PDB entry 2PKK | X-ray diffraction, 1.93 A resolution | chain A

[Chain A]
Protein: Adenosine kinase
From: Mycobacterium tuberculosis
Notes: EC 2.7.1.20
UniProtKB: P83734 (ADOK_MYCTU); numbering as in UniProt (aligned over 1-324)
Amino-acid sequence (334 residues; row label = number of the first residue in the row; numbers below 1 keep their minus sign (Gly-9 is residue -9)):
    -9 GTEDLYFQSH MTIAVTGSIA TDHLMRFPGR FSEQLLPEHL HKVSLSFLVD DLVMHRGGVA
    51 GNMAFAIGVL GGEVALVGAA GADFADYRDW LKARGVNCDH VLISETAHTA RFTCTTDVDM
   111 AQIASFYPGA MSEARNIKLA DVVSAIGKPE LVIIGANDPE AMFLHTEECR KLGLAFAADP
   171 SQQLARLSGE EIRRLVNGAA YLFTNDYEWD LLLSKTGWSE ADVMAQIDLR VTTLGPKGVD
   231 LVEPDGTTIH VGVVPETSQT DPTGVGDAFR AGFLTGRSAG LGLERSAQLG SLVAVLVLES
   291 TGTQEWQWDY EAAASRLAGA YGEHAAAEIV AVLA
Unresolved in the structure: -9 to -8, 324
Sequence notes: cloning artifact (-9 to 0)
Ligand contacts: 2-fluoroadenosine (2FA; 2-(6-amino-2-fluoro-purin-9-yl)-5-hydroxymethyl-tetrahydro-furan-3,4-diol): Ser8, Ala10, Asp12, Ser36, Leu38, Gly47, Gly48, Val49, Asn52, Phe102, Phe116, Met121, Ala146, Asn147, Gln172, Gln173, Thr253, Gly254, Asp257, Thr293

[Overview]
Ligands of chain A: 2-fluoroadenosine.
Chain A is Adenosine kinase (Mycobacterium tuberculosis); the structure, Crystal structure of M tuberculosis
Adenosine Kinase complexed with 2-fluro adenosine, was determined by X-ray diffraction, deposited together
with 2PKF and 2PKN.
